Entry 6YWX (electron microscopy, 3.10 A resolution); this record covers chains A and E of the 83 polymer chains in the assembly.

== Chain A ==
Molecule: 23S rRNA
From: Neurospora crassa OR74A
Sequence (3464 nucleotides; each row starts with the number of its first residue; note: 28 numbers in that range are skipped by the numbering (no residue carries them; nothing is unmodelled there); a row labelled like 1655A-1655Z holds insertion residues (1655A, then the next letters in order)):
     1 AAAUGUAAUGGAUAUAAAGCUUAUGUUUAUAUAUAUAGACAUAUAUAAGU
    51 AUAUAAAGAGACUACUACCAAUAGCUACACUAUGUAUUAAGGAGAGUAUA
   101 ACUUAAUUUAUGUUUAUGAUUUUAUCAUACCCCUAAAAAUGACACCGAGG
   151 AGCAAGGGUCGGGUUAGCAUCCUGGUUCGUACACCUUGGUGACCUAGGCU
   201 AGUACCAGGUCCCCCUCUAAGGGACUUGUCCCCCUCUAAGGGACUUGCGU
   251 CGGUCCUAUCCUAGGCCGAAUAGGUGAAUAAAUACUUACGGACGGCCUUG
   301 GUCUGUCCUAGAGGUUAUCAACAUAUGAACUCUUAGAGAAAUUACUUAAU
   351 AAACGAAGUGAAUUGAAAUAUCUUAUUAACUUCAGGAAAAGAAAUCAAAC
   401 GAGAUUCUAUGAUUAGUGUGAACGAAAAUAGAGCAGCCUAUUAAAAUAAG
   451 UAAAAUGGCUUUAAAGCUGUUUGAAUAUUGUGGGGAACCUUCCUCAAAGG
   501 CUAAAUAUAAUACAUGAGUUACAGAGAAAAGUACCGUGAGGGAAAGCUUU
   551 GAAAUAGUAGUUUUAUAAGCAGCUCAAGCAAUAAGAAAGCGAGAGCGUAC
   601 CUUUUGCAUAAUGGGUCACCAAGUUAAUUUUAGAUGCGAGCGAAUUUAUU
   651 UAUGUUUUUACUGAUUAAACAAUAUAAUGAAUCAUAAUUAUUUUUGUAAC
   701 GAGUAUUAGUAUUAAAUCUUAAUUUAAUAUUAGUAUAAGUUUUCAGUAUG
   751 GCGGCUACAUAGCAUAAUCUAUGCAGCCAGCCAAUAAUUGGAUUUCCAAU
   801 CCAAUUUCGGUAAUAAAUAGAUGUGCAUAGUUAAACCGAUCAUUAAAAUA
   851 AUGAAUAGUGUCUAAAGUUAGACCCGAAGCCUGGUGAUCUUACUAUAGUC
   901 AGGACUAUAAAGGUCCGAACGGGUUAUCGUUGCAAAGAUAUCCGAAGAAC
   951 UAUGGUAAGCGAGUGAAAGACAACACUGACUAGGAUAGCUGGUUUUCUGC
  1001 GAAACCUAUAAUAGUAGGCAAUUUAAGUAACAUCUUAGUAGGUACAGAAC
  1051 UUAAUCUCAGACAAGAUGUAGAUUUUCAUACCUAUGUUUAGGUAUGAAAU
  1101 GCAUUUUUUUUUGUAUACAUCGGGGGAUCGUGAAGAUUUUAUCGGUGAGU
  1151 AUGUAGACUCGGAAUGACAAAGAUGAAUCUUGAAUAAUCAGACAUAGAAU
  1201 GAUAAGGUUGUAUGUCAAAAGGGAAACAGCCCAGAACAAGAGUUAAGGUU
  1251 CCAAAAUUAUUAUUAAGUGAAAUAAAGAAAGUUUUUAUAUAAGUCGACAA
  1301 GAAGAUGGGCUUGGAAGCAGCCAUAAUUUAAAGAUCUCGUAACAGAGCAC
  1351 UUGUUAAAUCUUAAAAGCAUCGAAAAUUUAACGGAUCUAAAUAAUAUACC
  1401 GAAACCUUGUCCAUAUGUAACAUUAGUAAUAAUAUGCUAUUAAUGUUAUU
  1451 UGAUGGGGUAGCAGAACGUUGAGUGAAUCUUAGAUUUUUUUUUUAUAACU
  1501 AAAUAUAGAUGAUAACUCAAGUGAGAAUGGUGACAUGAGUAACAAAAAAG
  1551 AGUUUAAGGUACCUAAAAGGUAUCUUAGAGUCUCGCCUAAAGCUUAUGGC
  1601 UACGUCAAGUAACGGCCUCUAAGUUUAUAAUCUGAAGAUUAUGACGAUGA
  1651 GAAAA
1655A-1655Z UAACGCGCAGAAGUGCGCUGCUUUGA
1656A-1656B UA
  1676 CUU
  1687 AUGGUACCAACAUUUAAAAGUGAAAAUUGUGCAGGAAGGAUCAGUAUCCU
  1737 UUCAUUCUUAUGUGGGGGAGUGGACAAAACUGAACAGAGUGUAUCUGAAC
  1787 ACAGAUGAGUCCACACCCCCCCCCAUGUAAUGAAUGAAUGACAAACCGUA
  1837 CCUAGAAUCUGAAACAAGUAAGCUAGUAGAGAAUACGAAGGCGUGAAUGA
  1887 GAUAACAAUCAUAAAGGAACUCGGCAAACUAACUACCGUAACUUAGGGAU
  1937 AAGGAGAGCUCAUUAGUCUCGAUUAAUACGAGUAAAAAGGAAGAAGCAUG
  1987 GAAUAUUGUUGUACGACUGUUUAAUUAAAACAAAGCACUUUGCAAAAAGA
  2037 CGAUAAGUCUAAGUAUUGAGUGUGAUUUCUGCCCGAUGCCGGCUGGUUAA
  2087 CGAAUUUUCUAAAUUGAAAAAAAAUUUGGUUUCAGAGGAACCCCCGGUUA
  2137 AUGGCGGCCUUAGCGUGAGGGUCCUAAGGUAGCGAAAUGCCUUGGCCGUU
  2187 AAAUGCGGUCUUGCAUGAAUGAUGUAACGAUACAACAGCUGUCUCUAUGA
  2237 UUGACUCAGUGAAAUUGGAAUAACUGUGCAGAUACAGUUUACCUCUAGUU
  2287 AGACGAGAAGACCCUAUGCAGCUUUACUGUUACUAAUUAUUGAAUACGAU
  2337 UCUGAAAAUUUCCAGUGUAAAAGGUAAUCGAUAAGAUAUAAUUGAAACAC
  2387 CUUUAUUUUUCUAUCGUAUUAUUAAACCUUAAAUUAAGGAACAAUUGUUA
  2437 GAAGACAGUUUAUGCGGGGCACAGGCCCCAUAAAGAGUAAAUGGGUGUGU
  2487 CUAAAAUUUAUAAAUUUAUGUUUGCAAUUUUUUAUAGUGAUUAUAUAUCA
  2537 AAUCAUCUUUAUGCUAUUCAUAGAGUGUAUUUAUUAUAUUCCUUGGGUAC
  2587 AGUAUAAAAAUUAUAUAUGUAUUAAUUUACAUAUAUUUUUUCUAAGAAAU
  2637 UAGGUAAGAUUUUGUUUAUAGAGAAAUUAGAUGUAAAAAAAAAAUCUUAU
  2687 GAGGGCGGUAUUUAAUAAUCCGCUUCUAAUAUUUUUUUGUAGUUAUUAUU
  2737 AUAAAUUUAAUAAUAAUCAUGUUUAUUACUUAAAAAGCUUAAUGGCUUAA
  2787 UCUUGCCUUACUGUUUGAUUAACAACAAAUCUUACAGUCGCGUAAGCGGG
  2837 GCAUAGGAUCACAAGAUACAAAAAGGAAAGAUCUUGGAUUUUUGGAAAAG
  2887 CUACGCUAGGGAUAACAGGCUAAUUUGCGCAAGAGUGUACAAAAUGAGUG
  2937 CGCGGUUUGGCACCUCGAUGUCGGCUUGACUAAUCCUCAUGGAUGCAGAA
  2987 ACUAUGUAGGGUACGACUGUUCGUCGAUUAAAAAGUUACAUGAGCUGGGU
  3037 UAAAUACGUCGUGAGACAGUAUGGUUUCUAUCUUCUAGAGGGAAUUAGAA
  3087 UAUAAUAAGGAUUAACCUUUGUACGAAAGGAACAUGGGGUACUAUUGUUA
  3137 UACCUAGUUGUAUAACAGUUUUAUUAACCUCUGGUUUACCUGUUGUUUAU
  3187 GUGCCUUAUAUUAAUUUCAUGUGUGAUGCUCCGCAAGGAUAUUACAGGGA
  3237 UGUUACCGUCACUUGAGUAAAUACAAUAGCAUAAGCAUGGCAGGAAAGCU
  3287 AAGUUAGUCAAAAAUAAGUGCUGAAAGCAUAUAGGCACGAAAUUUACCUU
  3337 AAGAUAUUUCUUAAAUAUACGUAAGAAAAUAUUACGUUAAUAGGCUUAGU
  3387 UUGUAAUAAUCUAGAGAUUUUAAGGAACUAAGUACUAAUUUUAUAAAAAA
  3437 CUGAAUGAUUAAUAUAUCUUACAUUUUC
Disordered / not traced: 1-4, 35-40, 121-309, 646-817, 1084-1089, 1433-1437, 1655A-1655Z, 1656A-1656B, 1687, 1728-1828, 1959-1963, 2493-2504, 2525-2528, 2561-2576, 2695-2703, 2738-2743, 2953-2957, 3135-3148, 3194-3231, 3460-3464
Bound ions: K+ site 1 near A105 (its only coordinating residue here); Mg2+ site 1 near A328 (its only coordinating residue here); Mg2+ site 2 near A335 (its only coordinating residue here); Mg2+ site 3: A335, G336; Mg2+ site 4 near A367 (its only coordinating residue here); Mg2+ site 5 near G411 (its only coordinating residue here); Mg2+ site 6 near A415 (its only coordinating residue here); Mg2+ site 7: A448, A497; Mg2+ site 8: A453, G466; Mg2+ site 9 near A453 (its only coordinating residue here); K+ site 2 near A465 (its only coordinating residue here); Mg2+ site 10: A486, A2859; 110 more Mg2+ sites not listed; 28 more K+ sites not listed
Ligand contacts:
  - NAD (nicotinamide-adenine-dinucleotide): A2755, G2757, U2759, U2760
  - spermine (SPM): G1248, U1249, U1250, C1251, A1270, A1271, C1382, G1383, G1384, U1392

== Chain E ==
Protein: 50S ribosomal protein L5
From: Neurospora crassa OR74A
UniProt: Q1K6P0 (Q1K6P0_NEUCR); residue numbers follow UniProt; this construct covers 1-352
Sequence (352 residues; numbered 1 to 352; the number before each row is that of its first residue):
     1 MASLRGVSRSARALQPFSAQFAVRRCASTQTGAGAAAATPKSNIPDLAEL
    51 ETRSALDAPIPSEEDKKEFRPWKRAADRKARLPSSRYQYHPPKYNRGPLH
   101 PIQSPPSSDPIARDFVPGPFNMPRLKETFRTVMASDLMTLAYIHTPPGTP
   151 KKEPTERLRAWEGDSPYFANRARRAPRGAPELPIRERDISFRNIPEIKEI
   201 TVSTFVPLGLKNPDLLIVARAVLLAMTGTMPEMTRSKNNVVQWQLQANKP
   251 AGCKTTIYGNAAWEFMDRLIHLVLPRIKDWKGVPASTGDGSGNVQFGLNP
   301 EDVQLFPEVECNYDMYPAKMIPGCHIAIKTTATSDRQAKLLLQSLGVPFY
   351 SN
Disordered / not traced: 1-43
Ligand contacts: NAD (nicotinamide-adenine-dinucleotide): Pro119, Asn121, Met122, Lys126, Arg130, Arg192, Asn260

== Chain A / chain E interface ==
Pairs across the interface (171):
  A1046(A) - Tyr167(E)  hydrogen bond to the base
  G1047(A) - Tyr167(E)  hydrogen bond to the sugar
  A1049(A) - Trp161(E)  phosphate contact
  A1049(A) - Arg171(E)  hydrogen bond to the sugar
  G1113(A) - Arg336(E)  salt bridge to the phosphate
  A1115(A) - Lys152(E)  phosphate contact
  U1116(A) - Arg177(E)  phosphate contact
  A1117(A) - Arg177(E)  salt bridge to the phosphate
  A1117(A) - Gly178(E)  hydrogen bond to the sugar
  G1147(A) - Gly178(E)  phosphate contact
  A1148(A) - Arg177(E)  hydrogen bond to the sugar
  A1148(A) - Gly178(E)  hydrogen bond to the phosphate
  G1149(A) - Arg159(E)  salt bridge to the phosphate
  G1149(A) - Arg174(E)  salt bridge to the phosphate
  G1149(A) - Arg177(E)  salt bridge to the phosphate
  U1150(A) - Ala160(E)  base contact
  U1150(A) - Trp161(E)  base contact
  U1150(A) - Glu162(E)  hydrogen bond to the base
  U1150(A) - Phe168(E)  base contact
  U1150(A) - Arg174(E)  salt bridge to the phosphate
  C1160(A) - Tyr167(E)  hydrogen bond to the sugar
  C1160(A) - Asn170(E)  hydrogen bond to the sugar
  C1160(A) - Arg171(E)  hydrogen bond to the base
  G1161(A) - Pro166(E)  sugar contact
  G1161(A) - Tyr167(E)  hydrogen bond to the base
  G1161(A) - Asn170(E)  hydrogen bond to the phosphate
  U2505(A) - Arg81(E)  hydrogen bond to the sugar
  U2507(A) - Ser84(E)  hydrogen bond to the phosphate
  U2507(A) - Gln88(E)  base contact
  U2507(A) - His90(E)  hydrogen bond to the base
  U2508(A) - Gln88(E)  phosphate contact
  U2509(A) - Arg78(E)  sugar contact
  U2509(A) - Leu82(E)  base contact
  G2510(A) - Phe69(E)  base contact
  G2510(A) - Arg74(E)  salt bridge to the phosphate
  G2510(A) - Arg78(E)  salt bridge to the phosphate
  G2510(A) - Leu82(E)  sugar contact
  A2512(A) - Arg86(E)  hydrogen bond to the phosphate
  A2513(A) - Ser85(E)  phosphate contact
  A2513(A) - Arg86(E)  salt bridge to the phosphate
  A2513(A) - Tyr87(E)  stacking on the base
  U2514(A) - Arg86(E)  base contact
  U2514(A) - Tyr87(E)  phosphate contact
  U2514(A) - Gln88(E)  hydrogen bond to the base
  U2514(A) - Tyr89(E)  base contact
  A2533(A) - Arg86(E)  salt bridge to the phosphate
  U2534(A) - Arg86(E)  salt bridge to the phosphate
  A2538(A) - Gln88(E)  base contact
  A2538(A) - Ile102(E)  sugar contact
  U2539(A) - Gln88(E)  hydrogen bond to the base
  U2539(A) - Tyr89(E)  base contact
  U2539(A) - His90(E)  hydrogen bond to the sugar
  U2539(A) - Pro91(E)  sugar contact
  U2539(A) - Pro92(E)  sugar contact
  U2539(A) - Ile102(E)  sugar contact
  C2540(A) - His90(E)  base contact
  C2540(A) - Pro91(E)  sugar contact
  C2540(A) - Lys93(E)  salt bridge to the phosphate
  A2541(A) - Lys93(E)  salt bridge to the phosphate
  U2546(A) - Ala75(E)  base contact
  U2546(A) - Ala76(E)  base contact
  A2587(A) - Arg70(E)  salt bridge to the phosphate
  A2587(A) - Trp72(E)  base contact
  G2588(A) - Lys66(E)  sugar contact
  G2588(A) - Phe69(E)  base contact
  G2588(A) - Arg70(E)  salt bridge to the phosphate
  G2588(A) - Pro71(E)  base contact
  G2588(A) - Trp72(E)  hydrogen bond to the phosphate
  U2589(A) - Lys66(E)  salt bridge to the phosphate
  A2590(A) - Trp72(E)  base contact
  A2630(A) - Ile217(E)  base contact
  A2630(A) - Arg220(E)  hydrogen bond to the base
  A2633(A) - Arg220(E)  salt bridge to the phosphate
  A2633(A) - Met233(E)  sugar contact
  A2633(A) - Pro250(E)  sugar contact
  A2634(A) - Arg235(E)  salt bridge to the phosphate
  A2635(A) - Arg235(E)  salt bridge to the phosphate
  A2635(A) - Asn248(E)  phosphate contact
  A2643(A) - Arg96(E)  sugar contact
  A2643(A) - Gly97(E)  sugar contact
  A2643(A) - Pro98(E)  phosphate contact
  G2644(A) - Pro98(E)  phosphate contact
  G2650(A) - Glu181(E)  hydrogen bond to the base
  U2651(A) - Pro180(E)  base contact
  U2651(A) - Glu181(E)  base contact
  U2653(A) - Gly288(E)  hydrogen bond to the sugar
  U2653(A) - Asp289(E)  base contact
  A2654(A) - Ser286(E)  sugar contact
  A2654(A) - Thr287(E)  sugar contact
  A2654(A) - Gly288(E)  hydrogen bond to the sugar
  A2654(A) - Gln295(E)  hydrogen bond to the sugar
  U2655(A) - Ser286(E)  hydrogen bond to the phosphate
  U2655(A) - Gln295(E)  sugar contact
  U2655(A) - Phe296(E)  phosphate contact
  U2655(A) - Gly297(E)  phosphate contact
  U2655(A) - His325(E)  hydrogen bond to the sugar
  A2656(A) - Phe205(E)  base contact
  A2656(A) - Gly297(E)  sugar contact
  A2656(A) - Leu298(E)  base contact
  A2656(A) - Asn299(E)  hydrogen bond to the sugar
  A2656(A) - Pro300(E)  base contact
  A2656(A) - Gly323(E)  hydrogen bond to the base
  A2656(A) - Cys324(E)  base contact
  A2656(A) - His325(E)  hydrogen bond to the base
  G2657(A) - Phe205(E)  hydrogen bond to the base
  G2657(A) - Pro207(E)  base contact
  G2657(A) - His325(E)  base contact
  A2658(A) - Pro207(E)  base contact
  G2659(A) - Trp243(E)  hydrogen bond to the base
  A2661(A) - Val240(E)  base contact
  A2661(A) - Gln242(E)  base contact
  A2661(A) - Trp243(E)  base contact
  A2662(A) - Phe205(E)  sugar contact
  A2662(A) - Pro207(E)  base contact
  A2662(A) - Trp243(E)  stacking on the base
  A2662(A) - Leu245(E)  sugar contact
  U2663(A) - Phe205(E)  sugar contact
  U2663(A) - Lys237(E)  hydrogen bond to the phosphate
  U2663(A) - Asn238(E)  hydrogen bond to the phosphate
  U2663(A) - His325(E)  base contact
  U2664(A) - Thr201(E)  sugar contact
  U2664(A) - Ser203(E)  sugar contact
  U2664(A) - Thr234(E)  phosphate contact
  U2664(A) - Lys237(E)  salt bridge to the phosphate
  U2664(A) - Lys254(E)  phosphate contact
  A2665(A) - Thr201(E)  sugar contact
  A2665(A) - Lys254(E)  salt bridge to the phosphate
  A2665(A) - Gln295(E)  base contact
  A2665(A) - Lys329(E)  hydrogen bond to the phosphate
  G2666(A) - Asp289(E)  hydrogen bond to the sugar
  G2666(A) - Ser291(E)  sugar contact
  G2666(A) - Asn293(E)  hydrogen bond to the sugar
  G2666(A) - Lys329(E)  salt bridge to the phosphate
  A2667(A) - Glu181(E)  base contact
  A2667(A) - Leu182(E)  hydrogen bond to the sugar
  A2667(A) - Pro183(E)  sugar contact
  A2667(A) - Ile184(E)  phosphate contact
  A2667(A) - Ser291(E)  sugar contact
  U2668(A) - Arg157(E)  hydrogen bond to the phosphate
  U2668(A) - Leu182(E)  sugar contact
  U2668(A) - Ile184(E)  phosphate contact
  G2669(A) - Ile184(E)  phosphate contact
  G2669(A) - Arg185(E)  hydrogen bond to the phosphate
  U2670(A) - Arg187(E)  salt bridge to the phosphate
  U2750(A) - Pro147(E)  phosphate contact
  A2751(A) - Pro147(E)  phosphate contact
  A2752(A) - Phe191(E)  sugar contact
  A2752(A) - Arg192(E)  sugar contact
  U2753(A) - Arg192(E)  sugar contact
  U2758(A) - Ser107(E)  base contact
  U2758(A) - Ser108(E)  hydrogen bond to the phosphate
  U2758(A) - Asp114(E)  base contact
  U2758(A) - Val116(E)  hydrogen bond to the base
  U2760(A) - Tyr258(E)  stacking on the base
  U2760(A) - Gly259(E)  phosphate contact
  A2761(A) - Lys198(E)  salt bridge to the phosphate
  U2767(A) - Leu158(E)  phosphate contact
  U2767(A) - Arg173(E)  salt bridge to the phosphate
  A2768(A) - Leu158(E)  sugar contact
  A2768(A) - Ala172(E)  sugar contact
  A2768(A) - Arg173(E)  hydrogen bond to the sugar
  A2768(A) - Arg174(E)  sugar contact
  A2768(A) - Ala175(E)  base contact
  A2768(A) - Pro176(E)  base contact
  A2768(A) - Pro180(E)  base contact
  U2790(A) - Tyr94(E)  sugar contact
  G2791(A) - Tyr94(E)  sugar contact
  G2791(A) - Arg96(E)  hydrogen bond to the sugar
  U2829(A) - Leu99(E)  base contact
  U2829(A) - His100(E)  salt bridge to the phosphate
  U2829(A) - Pro101(E)  sugar contact
Interface residues without a listed pair, chain A (73 interface residues in all): A1048, C2586, A2660, G2828
Interface residues without a listed pair, chain E (113 interface residues in all): Lys79, Ala80, Pro83, Asn95, Arg113, Phe115, Thr155, Glu199, Met230, Ser236, Pro284, Gly290, Ala327

== In short ==
Chain A and chain E form an interface of 73 and 113 residues respectively, with 44 hydrogen bonds, 26 salt
bridges and 3 aromatic stacking contacts. Polar contacts include A1046(A)-Tyr167(E), U1150(A)-Glu162(E) and
C1160(A)-Arg171(E). NAD is bound between chain A and chain E.
Chain A is 23S rRNA and chain E is 50S ribosomal protein L5, both from Neurospora crassa OR74A; the structure,
The structure of the mitoribosome from Neurospora crassa with tRNA bound to the E-site, was determined by
electron microscopy (same publication as 6YW5, 6YWE, 6YWS, 6YWV and 6YWY).
